PDB entry 8WFK | electron microscopy, 3.22 A resolution | chain A

Chain A:
Molecule: Sodium- and chloride-dependent glycine transporter 1
From: Homo sapiens
UniProt: P48067 (SC6A9_HUMAN), isoform P48067-3; residues 1-652 here = UniProt positions 1-652
Chain sequence (652 residues; row label = number of the first residue in the row):
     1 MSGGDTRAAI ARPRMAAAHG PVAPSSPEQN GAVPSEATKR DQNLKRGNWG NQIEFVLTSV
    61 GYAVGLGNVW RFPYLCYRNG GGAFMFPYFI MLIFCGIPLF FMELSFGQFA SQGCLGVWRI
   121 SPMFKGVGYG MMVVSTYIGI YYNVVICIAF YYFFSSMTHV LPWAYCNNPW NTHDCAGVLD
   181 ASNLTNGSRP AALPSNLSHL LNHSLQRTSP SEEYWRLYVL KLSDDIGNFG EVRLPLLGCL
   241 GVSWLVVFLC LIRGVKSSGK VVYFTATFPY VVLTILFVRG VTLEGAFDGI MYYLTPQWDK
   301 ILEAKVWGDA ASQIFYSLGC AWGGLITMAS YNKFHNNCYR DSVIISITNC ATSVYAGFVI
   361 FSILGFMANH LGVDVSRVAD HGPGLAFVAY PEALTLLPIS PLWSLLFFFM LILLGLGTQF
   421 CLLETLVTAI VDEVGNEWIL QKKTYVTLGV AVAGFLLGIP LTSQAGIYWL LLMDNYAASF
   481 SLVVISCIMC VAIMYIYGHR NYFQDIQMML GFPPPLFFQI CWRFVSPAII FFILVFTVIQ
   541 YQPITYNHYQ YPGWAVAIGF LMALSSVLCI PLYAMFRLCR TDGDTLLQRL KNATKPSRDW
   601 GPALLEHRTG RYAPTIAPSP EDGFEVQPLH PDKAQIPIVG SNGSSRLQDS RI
Unresolved in the structure: 1-43, 182-206, 615-652
Bound ions: Na+: Gly-61, Val-64, Leu-414, Thr-418
Ligand contacts: ssr504734 (W5O): Trp-70, Arg-71, Tyr-141, Val-145, Gln-313, Tyr-316, Trp-322, His-381, Pro-383, Leu-470, Leu-471, Asp-474, Ala-478
From the paper describing this entry:
  - binding site for ssr504734: Trp-70, Arg-71, Tyr-141, Val-145, Gln-313, Trp-322, Leu-471, Asp-474
  - mutagenesis - V145I, V145I/L470F/L471Q (Kd 1.3 uM), L470F, L471Q: decreased binding to ssr504734
  - specificity-determining residues: Val-145, Gly-319, Leu-422
  - conformationally variable residues (helix shift, order/disorder transition, side-chain flip): Leu-44 to Gln-52, Arg-71, Tyr-316, Asp-474
  - contacts within the chain: Arg-46/Asp-432, Arg-46/Tyr-331 (cation-pi contact), Trp-49/Phe-55 (hydrophobic contact), Trp-49/Tyr-331 (hydrophobic contact)
  - mutagenesis - W49Q: abolished catalytic activity
  - mutagenesis - Y142A: decreased binding to glycine
  - mutagenesis - G319S: unchanged binding to glycine
  - mutagenesis - G319S: decreased binding to sarcosine
  - specificity-determining residues: Trp-322 (proposed by the authors, not directly observed)

In short:
Bound to chain A: ssr504734. Gly-61, Val-64, Leu-414 and Thr-418 coordinate Na+. The paper reports a binding
site for ssr504734 at Trp-70, Arg-71 and Tyr-141 among others; V145I, V145I/L470F/L471Q and L470F, among
others, reduce binding to ssr504734; 7 substitutions were tested in all.
Chain A is Sodium- and chloride-dependent glycine transporter 1 (Homo sapiens); the structure, human glycine
transporter 1 in complex with SSR504734 in outward facing conformation, was determined by electron microscopy,
deposited together with 8WFI, 8WFJ and 8WFL.
